Entry 1LZY (X-ray diffraction, 1.55 A resolution); this record covers chain A.

[Chain A]
Molecule: Turkey egg white lysozyme
From: Meleagris gallopavo
Notes: EC 3.2.1.17
UniProt: P00703 (LYC_MELGA); residues 1-129 here correspond to UniProt positions 19-147 (UniProt number = residue number + 18)
Sequence (129 residues; row label = number of the first residue in the row):
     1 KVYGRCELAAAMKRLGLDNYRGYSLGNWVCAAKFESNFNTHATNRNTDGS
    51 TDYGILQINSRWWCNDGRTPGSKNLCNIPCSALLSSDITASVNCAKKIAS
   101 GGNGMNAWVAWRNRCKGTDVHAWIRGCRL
Disulfides: Cys6-Cys127, Cys30-Cys115, Cys64-Cys80, Cys76-Cys94

[In short]
Chain A is Turkey egg white lysozyme (Meleagris gallopavo); the structure, X-ray structure of turkey egg
lysozyme complex with di-N-acetylchitobiose. recognition and binding of alpha-anomeric form, was determined by
X-ray diffraction together with 135L from the same study.
